9ERL - chains C and D of the 6 polymer chains in the assembly; structure by electron microscopy, 3.00 A resolution.

[Chain C]
Molecule: Na(+)-translocating ferredoxin:NAD(+) oxidoreductase complex subunit C
Organism: Acetobacterium woodii DSM 1030
Notes: EC 7.2.1.2
UniProtKB: H6LC32 (RNFC_ACEWD); numbering as in UniProt (aligned over 1-443)
Amino-acid sequence (443 residues; each row starts with the number of its first residue):
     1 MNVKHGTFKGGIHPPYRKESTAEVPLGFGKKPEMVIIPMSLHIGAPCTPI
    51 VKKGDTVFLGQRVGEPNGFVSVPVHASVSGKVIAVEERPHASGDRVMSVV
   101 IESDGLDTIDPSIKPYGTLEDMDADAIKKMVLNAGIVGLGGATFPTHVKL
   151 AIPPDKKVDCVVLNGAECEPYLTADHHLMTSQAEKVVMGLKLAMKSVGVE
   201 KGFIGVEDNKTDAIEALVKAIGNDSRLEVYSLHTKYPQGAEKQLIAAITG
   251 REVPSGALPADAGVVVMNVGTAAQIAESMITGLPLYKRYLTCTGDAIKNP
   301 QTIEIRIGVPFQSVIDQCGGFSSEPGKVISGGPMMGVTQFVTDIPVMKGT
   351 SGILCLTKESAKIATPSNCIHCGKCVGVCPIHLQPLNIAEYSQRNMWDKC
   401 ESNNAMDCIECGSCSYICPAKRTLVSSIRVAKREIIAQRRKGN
Bound ions: 4Fe-4S cluster Fe site 1: Cys369, Cys372, Cys375, Cys418; 4Fe-4S cluster Fe site 2: Cys379, Cys408, Cys411, Cys414
Ligand contacts:
  - FMN (flavin mononucleotide): Gly138, Leu139, Gly140, Lys149, Asn164, Ala166, Glu167, Cys168, Tyr236, Gly239, Ala240, Glu241, Val266, Met267, Asn268, Thr271, Met335, Ile409, Cys411
  - 4Fe-4S cluster (SF4), molecule 1: Cys369, Ile370, His371, Cys372, Gly373, Lys374, Cys375, Leu386, Cys418, Pro419, Ala420, Arg422, Leu424
  - 4Fe-4S cluster (SF4), molecule 2: Cys379, Pro380, Ile381, Pro385, Cys408, Ile409, Glu410, Cys411, Gly412, Ser413, Cys414, Val425, Ile428
UniProt features mapped onto this chain:
  - binding site ([4Fe-4S] cluster): Cys369, Cys372, Cys375, Cys379, Cys408, Cys411, Cys414, Cys418

[Chain D]
Molecule: Na(+)-translocating ferredoxin:NAD(+) oxidoreductase complex subunit D
Organism: Acetobacterium woodii DSM 1030
Notes: EC 7.2.1.2
UniProtKB: H6LC31 (RNFD_ACEWD); numbering as in UniProt (aligned over 1-318)
Amino-acid sequence (318 residues; each row starts with the number of its first residue):
     1 MNELNLTVSSSPHIRAKHSTASIMQNVIIALLPALAVAGYVFGLWALALV
    51 AICVISSVATEAVIQKLLKKPITVNDWSAVVTGVLLAFNLPINAPWWIGV
   101 VGSVFAIAIVKQCFGGLGQNFINPALAARAFLLASWPGHMTSTAYIPLTD
   151 TVTTATPLALLKAGETGSMPSTLDLFTGLNGVYGCIGEISALALLIGGLY
   201 LIYKGIISWRIPTIYLLTIAIFALLVGQDPIVHMVSGGVMLGAFFMATDY
   251 ASSPVTAKGQIIYAIGCGLITMIIRLYGGYPEGCSYSILLMNVATPLIER
   301 FTKERIYGVTKIKKEAKA
Covalently attached groups: flavin mononucleotide (FMN) linked to Thr156
Ligand contacts:
  - FMN (flavin mononucleotide): Asn89, Arg129, Ser142, Tyr145, Leu158, Ala159, Gly184, Cys185, Glu188, Gly237, Gly238, Leu241, Met246, Tyr280, Pro281, Glu282, Gly283, Cys284, Ser285, Tyr286
  - riboflavin (RBF): Ile23, Met24, Val27, Ser78, Val81, Thr82, Leu85, Lys111, Leu117, Gly118, Asn120, Asn123, Pro124, Ala125, Ile206, Ile207, Phe245, Met246, Thr248, Asp249, Tyr250, Ala251
UniProt features mapped onto this chain:
  - modified residue: Thr156 (FMN phosphoryl threonine)
Reported in the primary citation:
  - mutagenesis - N123A, D249A: abolished growth
  - mutagenesis - N123A, D249A: abolished catalytic activity
  - mutagenesis - F245A: unchanged growth

[Chain C / chain D interface]
Contacting residue pairs - 57 pairs, chain C then chain D:
  Lys9(C) - Glu304(D)  salt bridge
  Lys242(C) - Tyr307(D)  hydrogen bond (backbone-side chain)
  Glu252(C) - Arg305(D)  salt bridge
  Glu252(C) - Tyr307(D)
  Glu252(C) - Gly308(D)  hydrogen bond (side chain-backbone)
  Val253(C) - Tyr307(D)
  Val253(C) - Gly308(D)
  Pro254(C) - Gly308(D)
  Ser255(C) - Gly308(D)  hydrogen bond (backbone-backbone)
  Glu324(C) - Leu4(D)
  Pro325(C) - Leu6(D)
  Gly326(C) - Thr7(D)  hydrogen bond (backbone-backbone)
  Lys327(C) - Thr7(D)
  Lys327(C) - Ser9(D)
  Val328(C) - Leu6(D)  hydrophobic
  Ile329(C) - His13(D)
  Pro333(C) - Pro12(D)
  Pro333(C) - His13(D)  hydrogen bond (backbone-backbone)
  Met334(C) - Ser11(D)
  Met334(C) - Ile14(D)  hydrophobic
  Met335(C) - Ser11(D)
  Gly336(C) - Ser11(D)  hydrogen bond (backbone-side chain)
  Gly336(C) - His13(D)  hydrogen bond (backbone-side chain)
  Thr338(C) - Thr7(D)
  Thr338(C) - Val8(D)
  Thr338(C) - Ser9(D)  hydrogen bond (side chain-backbone)
  Thr338(C) - His13(D)
  Gln339(C) - Leu6(D)
  Gln339(C) - Val8(D)
  Phe340(C) - Val8(D)  hydrophobic
  Asn368(C) - Leu117(D)
  Cys369(C) - Leu117(D)
  Cys369(C) - Gly118(D)
  Ile370(C) - Leu117(D)  hydrophobic
  Ile370(C) - Tyr250(D)
  His371(C) - Gly118(D)
  His371(C) - Tyr250(D)
  Lys374(C) - His18(D)
  Ile381(C) - Ile306(D)
  Ile381(C) - Tyr307(D)  hydrogen bond (backbone-backbone)
  His382(C) - Glu304(D)  salt bridge
  His382(C) - Arg305(D)
  His382(C) - Ile306(D)
  Leu383(C) - Ile306(D)  hydrophobic
  Asp407(C) - Ile306(D)
  Gly412(C) - Pro12(D)
  Ser415(C) - Pro12(D)
  Ser415(C) - Arg15(D)
  Tyr416(C) - Ile14(D)
  Tyr416(C) - Arg15(D)
  Tyr416(C) - Ala16(D)  hydrogen bond (backbone-backbone)
  Ile417(C) - His18(D)  hydrogen bond (backbone-side chain)
  Pro419(C) - His18(D)
  Pro419(C) - Ser19(D)
  Lys421(C) - His18(D)  hydrogen bond (side chain-backbone)
  Val425(C) - Ser11(D)
  Arg429(C) - Ser10(D)  hydrogen bond
Other interface residues (no listed pair), chain C (46 interface residues in all): Ala246, Arg251, Gly332, Thr342, Ile363, Cys372, Gln384, Asn404, Arg422, Ser426
Other interface residues (no listed pair), chain D (30 interface residues in all): Thr20, Gly115, Gln119, Gly205, Ala251, Val255, Lys303, Val309

[Overview]
The interface between chain C and chain D involves 46 residues on one side and 30 on the other, with 13
hydrogen bonds and 3 salt bridges. Among the polar pairs are Lys9(C)-Glu304(D), Glu252(C)-Arg305(D) and
His382(C)-Glu304(D). The paper reports that N123A and D249A of chain D abolish growth; N123A and D249A of
chain D abolish catalytic activity.
Here chain C is Na(+)-translocating ferredoxin:NAD(+) oxidoreductase complex subunit C and chain D is
Na(+)-translocating ferredoxin:NAD(+) oxidoreductase complex subunit D, both from Acetobacterium woodii DSM
1030. Entry 9ERL (Cryo-EM structure of sodium pumping Rnf complex from Acetobacterium woodii in apo state) was
determined by electron microscopy (same publication as 9ERI, 9ERJ and 9ERK).
